PDB entry 3T8B | X-ray diffraction, 1.65 A resolution | chains A and B

# Chain A (and B)
Protein: 1,4-Dihydroxy-2-naphthoyl-CoA synthase
Source organism: Mycobacterium tuberculosis
Notes: EC 4.1.3.36; chain B of this document is another copy of the same molecule, construct and numbering; everything in this record applies to it too
UniProtKB: O06414 (MENB_MYCTU); numbering as in UniProt (aligned over 1-314)
Chain sequence (334 residues; row label = number of the first residue in the row; numbers below 1 keep their minus sign (Met-19 is residue -19)):
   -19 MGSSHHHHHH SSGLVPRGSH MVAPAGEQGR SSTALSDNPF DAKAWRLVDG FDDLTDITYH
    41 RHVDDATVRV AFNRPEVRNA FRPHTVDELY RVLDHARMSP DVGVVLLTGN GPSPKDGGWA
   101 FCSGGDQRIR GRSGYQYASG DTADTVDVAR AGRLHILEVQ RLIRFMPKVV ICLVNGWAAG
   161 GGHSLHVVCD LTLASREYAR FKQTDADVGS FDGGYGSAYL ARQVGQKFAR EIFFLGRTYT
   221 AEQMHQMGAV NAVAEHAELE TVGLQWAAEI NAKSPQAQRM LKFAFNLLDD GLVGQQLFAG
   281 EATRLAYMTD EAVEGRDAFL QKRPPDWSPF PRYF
Not modelled in the structure: -19 to 15, 112-132, 274-314 (chain B: -19 to 16, 108-131, 186-195, 255-314)
Differences from the reference sequence: expression tag (-19 to 0)
What the authors report for this chain:
  - conformationally variable residues (loop rearrangement, order/disorder transition): Gln183 to Tyr199, Pro255 to Phe314
  - mutagenesis - D185E, D185N (2000-fold): decreased catalytic activity
  - mutagenesis - D185G: abolished catalytic activity
  - mutagenesis - S190A: decreased catalytic activity (citing earlier work)
  - mutagenesis - D192N, Y287F: abolished catalytic activity (citing earlier work)
  - catalytic residues: Ser190 (proposed by the authors, not directly observed)

# How chain A and chain B interact
Residue-residue contacts (21; chain A residue first):
  Ile109(A) - Arg133(B)  hydrogen bond (backbone-side chain)
  His135(A) - His135(B)
  His135(A) - Glu138(B)  salt bridge
  Glu138(A) - His135(B)  salt bridge
  Val188(A) - Glu138(B)
  Gly189(A) - Arg133(B)
  Gly189(A) - Leu134(B)
  Gly189(A) - Glu138(B)
  Ser190(A) - Tyr70(B)
  Ser190(A) - Leu134(B)
  Ser190(A) - Glu138(B)  hydrogen bond
  Ser190(A) - Arg141(B)  hydrogen bond
  Phe191(A) - Tyr70(B)  hydrogen bond (backbone-side chain)
  Phe191(A) - Asp74(B)
  Asp192(A) - Tyr70(B)  hydrogen bond
  Asp192(A) - Arg77(B)  salt bridge
  Asp192(A) - Arg141(B)  hydrogen bond (backbone-side chain)
  Asp192(A) - Leu142(B)
  Gly193(A) - Arg141(B)  hydrogen bond (backbone-side chain)
  Gly194(A) - Arg141(B)  hydrogen bond (backbone-side chain)
  Tyr195(A) - Glu138(B)  hydrogen bond
Also at the interface, not in a pair above, chain A (13 interface residues in all): Arg110, Leu137
Also at the interface, not in a pair above, chain B (10 interface residues in all): Leu137

# Summary
13 residues of chain A face 10 of chain B across their interface, with 9 hydrogen bonds and 3 salt bridges.
Polar pairs include His135(A)-Glu138(B), Asp192(A)-Arg77(B) and Ile109(A)-Arg133(B). From the paper: the
catalytic residue Ser190(A); D185E, D185N and S190A of chain A reduce catalytic activity; 6 substitutions were
tested in all.
Chain A and chain B are both 1,4-Dihydroxy-2-naphthoyl-CoA synthase (Mycobacterium tuberculosis); the
structure, Crystal structure of Mycobacterium tuberculosis MenB with altered hexameric assembly, was
determined by X-ray diffraction (same publication as 3T88, 3T89 and 3T8A).
